PDB entry 7OB7 | X-ray diffraction, 2.68 A resolution | chain A

Chain A:
Molecule: Cpr-C4
Source organism: candidate division CPR1
Amino-acid sequence (233 residues; each row starts with the number of its first residue; numbers below 1 keep their minus sign (Thr-11 is residue -11)):
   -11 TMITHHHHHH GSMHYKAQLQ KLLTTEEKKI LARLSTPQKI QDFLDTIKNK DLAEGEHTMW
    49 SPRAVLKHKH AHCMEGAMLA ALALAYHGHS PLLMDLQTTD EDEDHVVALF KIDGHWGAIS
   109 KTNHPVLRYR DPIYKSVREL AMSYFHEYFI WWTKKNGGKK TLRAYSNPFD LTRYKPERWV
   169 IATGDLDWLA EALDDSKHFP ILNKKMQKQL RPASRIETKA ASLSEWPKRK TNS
Not modelled in the structure: -11 to 0, 39-44, 218-221
What the authors report for this chain:
  - catalytic residues: Cys61, His93, Leu115 (by similarity / conservation)

Overview:
The paper reports catalytic residues Cys61, His93 and Leu115.
Chain A is Cpr-C4 (candidate division CPR1); the structure, CPR-C4 - novel protease from the Candidate Phyla
Radiation (CPR), was determined by X-ray diffraction, deposited together with 7OB6.
